6GQ5 - chain A; structure by X-ray diffraction, 1.50 A resolution.

Chain A:
Name: Phenol-soluble modulin alpha 3 peptide
Notes: fragment: PSMalpha3 full-length mutant (residues 1-22)
UniProtKB: P0C807 (PSMA3_STAAB); residue numbers follow UniProt; this construct covers 1-22
Sequence (22 residues; row label = number of the first residue in the row):
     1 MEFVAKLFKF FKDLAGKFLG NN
Construct notes: engineered mutation Ala15 (Leu in P0C807)
Reported in the primary citation:
  - contacts within the chain: Glu2-Lys6 (salt bridge), Lys12-Asp13 (salt bridge), Lys9-Asp13 (salt bridge)
  - self-association interface (contacts with another copy of this molecule): Leu7, Phe11
  - mutagenesis - K9A, D13A, K17A: decreased stability
  - mutagenesis - L7A, F10A, F11A, D13A: abolished binding to ThT

Summary:
From the paper: L7A, F10A and F11A, among others, abolish binding to ThT; a self-association interface
involving Leu7 and Phe11; 6 substitutions were tested in all.
Chain A is Phenol-soluble modulin alpha 3 peptide; the structure, Crystal Structure of the PSMalpha3 Peptide
Mutant L15A Forming Cross-Alpha Amyloid-like Fibril, was determined by X-ray diffraction (same publication as
6GQ2 and 6GQC).
